Entry 1F6S (X-ray diffraction, 2.20 A resolution); this record covers chain A.

== Chain A ==
Molecule: Alpha-lactalbumin
From: Bos taurus
UniProtKB: P00711 (LALBA_BOVIN); residues 1-123 here correspond to UniProt positions 20-142 (UniProt number = residue number + 19)
Amino-acid sequence (123 residues; numbered 1 to 123; the number before each row is that of its first residue):
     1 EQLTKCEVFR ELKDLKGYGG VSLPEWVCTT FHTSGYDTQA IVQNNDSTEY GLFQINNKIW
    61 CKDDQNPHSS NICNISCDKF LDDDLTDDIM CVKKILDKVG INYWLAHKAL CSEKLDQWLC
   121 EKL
Unresolved in the structure: 123
UniProt features mapped onto this chain:
  - binding site (Ca(2+)): Lys-79, Asp-82, Asp-84, Asp-87, Asp-88
  - glycosylation: Asn-45 (N-linked (GlcNAc...) asparagine)
Disulfides: Cys-6/Cys-120, Cys-28/Cys-111, Cys-61/Cys-77, Cys-73/Cys-91
Bound ions: Ca2+: Lys-79, Asp-82, Asp-84, Asp-87, Asp-88

== Summary ==
Lys-79, Asp-82, Asp-84, Asp-87 and Asp-88 coordinate Ca2+. From UniProt: 5 Ca2+-binding residues.
Chain A is Alpha-lactalbumin (Bos taurus); the structure, Crystal structure of bovine alpha-lactalbumin, was
determined by X-ray diffraction (same publication as 1F6R).
